PDB entry 1HXY | X-ray diffraction, 2.60 A resolution | chains A and B of the 4 polymer chains in the assembly

# Chain A
Name: HLA class II histocompatibility antigen, dr alpha chain
Organism: Homo sapiens
UniProtKB: P01903 (2DRA_HUMAN); residues 1-182 here correspond to UniProt positions 26-207 (UniProt number = residue number + 25)
Chain sequence (182 residues; each row starts with the number of its first residue):
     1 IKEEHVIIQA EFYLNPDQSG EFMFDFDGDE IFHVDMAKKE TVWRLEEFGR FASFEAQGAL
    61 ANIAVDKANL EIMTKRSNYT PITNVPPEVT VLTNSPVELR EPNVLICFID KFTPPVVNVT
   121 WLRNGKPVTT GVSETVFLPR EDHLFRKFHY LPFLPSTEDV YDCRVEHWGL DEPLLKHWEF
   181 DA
Not modelled in the structure: 1-2
Cystine bridges: C107-C163
Curated features (UniProtKB/Swiss-Prot):
  - region: E179 to A182 (Connecting peptide)
  - site: Q9 (Self- and pathogen-derived peptide antigen), G49 (Self-peptide antigen), F51 (Self- and pathogen-derived peptide antigen), A52 (Self-peptide antigen), S53 (Self- and pathogen-derived peptide antigen), E55 (Pathogen-derived peptide antigen), N62 (Self- and pathogen-derived peptide antigen), N69 (Pathogen-derived peptide antigen), R76 (Self- and pathogen-derived peptide antigen)
  - glycosylation (N-linked (GlcNAc...) asparagine): N78, N118

# Chain B
Name: HLA class II histocompatibility antigen, dr-1 beta chain
Organism: Homo sapiens
UniProtKB: P04229 (2B11_HUMAN); residues 1-190 here correspond to UniProt positions 30-219 (UniProt number = residue number + 29)
Chain sequence (190 residues; each row starts with the number of its first residue):
     1 GDTRPRFLWQ LKFECHFFNG TERVRLLERC IYNQEESVRF DSDVGEYRAV TELGRPDAEY
    61 WNSQKDLLEQ RRAAVDTYCR HNYGVGESFT VQRRVEPKVT VYPSKTQPLQ HHNLLVCSVS
   121 GFYPGSIEVR WFRNGQEEKA GVVSTGLIQN GDWTFQTLVM LETVPRSGEV YTCQVEHPSV
   181 TSPLTVEWRA
Not modelled in the structure: 1-2, 104-111
Cystine bridges: C15-C79, C117-C173
Bound ions: Zn2+: H81 (shared with 2 residues of chain D)

# Interface between chain A and chain B
Residue-residue contacts (112; chain A residue first):
  E3(A) - H16(B)  salt bridge
  E3(A) - F17(B)
  E3(A) - F18(B)
  E4(A) - F17(B)  hydrogen bond (backbone-backbone)
  E4(A) - N19(B)  hydrogen bond (side chain-backbone)
  E4(A) - G20(B)  hydrogen bond (side chain-backbone)
  H5(A) - C15(B)
  H5(A) - H16(B)
  H5(A) - F17(B)  hydrogen bond (backbone-backbone)
  V6(A) - C15(B)
  V6(A) - H16(B)
  I7(A) - F13(B)
  I7(A) - E14(B)
  I7(A) - C15(B)  hydrogen bond (backbone-backbone)
  I7(A) - F17(B)  hydrophobic
  I8(A) - F13(B)
  Q9(A) - L11(B)
  Q9(A) - K12(B)
  Q9(A) - F13(B)  hydrogen bond (backbone-backbone)
  Q9(A) - Y78(B)  hydrogen bond
  A10(A) - L11(B)
  E11(A) - Q10(B)
  E11(A) - L11(B)  hydrogen bond (backbone-backbone)
  F12(A) - W9(B)
  F12(A) - Q10(B)
  Y13(A) - L8(B)
  Y13(A) - W9(B)  hydrogen bond (backbone-backbone)
  L14(A) - R6(B)
  L14(A) - F7(B)
  L14(A) - L8(B)  hydrophobic
  N15(A) - R6(B)
  N15(A) - F7(B)  hydrogen bond (backbone-backbone)
  P16(A) - R4(B)
  P16(A) - P5(B)
  P16(A) - R6(B)
  D17(A) - R6(B)  salt bridge
  F24(A) - N82(B)
  F26(A) - T90(B)
  F26(A) - V91(B)
  F26(A) - Y123(B)
  F26(A) - W153(B)  hydrophobic
  D27(A) - Q149(B)  hydrogen bond (backbone-side chain)
  G28(A) - Q149(B)
  D29(A) - Y123(B)
  D29(A) - Q149(B)  hydrogen bond
  D29(A) - W153(B)
  E30(A) - W153(B)  hydrogen bond (backbone-side chain)
  I31(A) - F89(B)  hydrophobic
  I31(A) - W153(B)  hydrophobic
  R44(A) - G151(B)  hydrogen bond (side chain-backbone)
  R44(A) - D152(B)
  R44(A) - W153(B)
  L45(A) - R93(B)
  F48(A) - F89(B)  hydrophobic
  F48(A) - W153(B)
  A52(A) - F89(B)  hydrophobic
  D66(A) - W9(B)
  N69(A) - W9(B)
  L70(A) - F7(B)
  L70(A) - L8(B)
  L70(A) - W9(B)  hydrophobic
  M73(A) - W9(B)  hydrophobic
  M73(A) - Y32(B)  hydrophobic
  M73(A) - L53(B)  hydrophobic
  T74(A) - F7(B)
  T74(A) - Y32(B)
  R76(A) - L53(B)  hydrogen bond (side chain-backbone)
  R76(A) - D57(B)  salt bridge
  S77(A) - Y32(B)  hydrogen bond
  Y79(A) - F7(B)
  T80(A) - F7(B)
  T80(A) - Y32(B)  hydrogen bond (backbone-side chain)
  T80(A) - N33(B)  hydrogen bond (backbone-side chain)
  P81(A) - P5(B)  hydrophobic
  P81(A) - R6(B)
  P81(A) - F7(B)  hydrophobic
  P81(A) - N33(B)  hydrogen bond (backbone-side chain)
  I82(A) - R6(B)  hydrogen bond (backbone-backbone)
  I82(A) - N33(B)
  V85(A) - Q34(B)
  L92(A) - I148(B)  hydrophobic
  T93(A) - Q156(B)
  N94(A) - Q156(B)
  S95(A) - S120(B)
  P96(A) - Y102(B)
  P96(A) - S118(B)
  I106(A) - N150(B)
  T113(A) - L8(B)
  P115(A) - L8(B)
  T135(A) - G151(B)
  P139(A) - K12(B)
  R140(A) - K12(B)  hydrogen bond (backbone-side chain)
  E141(A) - E14(B)
  E141(A) - R29(B)  salt bridge
  D142(A) - Q34(B)  hydrogen bond (backbone-side chain)
  H143(A) - Q10(B)
  H143(A) - K12(B)
  H143(A) - R29(B)  hydrogen bond
  H143(A) - I31(B)
  H143(A) - E36(B)
  L144(A) - Q34(B)
  F145(A) - L8(B)  hydrophobic
  F145(A) - Q10(B)
  R146(A) - Q149(B)  hydrogen bond
  F148(A) - Q149(B)
  F148(A) - N150(B)
  F148(A) - G151(B)
  Y150(A) - N150(B)  hydrogen bond (side chain-backbone)
  Y150(A) - G151(B)  hydrogen bond (side chain-backbone)
  Y150(A) - D152(B)
  W168(A) - T3(B)
  W168(A) - R6(B)
Interface residues without a listed pair, chain A (59 interface residues in all): P114
Interface residues without a listed pair, chain B (47 interface residues in all): S37, P56, Y83, V85

# Overview
The interface between chain A and chain B involves 59 residues on one side and 47 on the other, with 26
hydrogen bonds and 4 salt bridges. Polar pairs include E3(A)-H16(B), D17(A)-R6(B) and R76(A)-D57(B).
Chain A is HLA class II histocompatibility antigen, dr alpha chain and chain B is HLA class II
histocompatibility antigen, dr-1 beta chain, both from Homo sapiens; the structure, Crystal structure of
staphylococcal enterotoxin H in complex with human MHC class II, was determined by X-ray diffraction.
